1JBM - chains E and F of the 7 polymer chains in the assembly; structure by X-ray diffraction, 1.85 A resolution.

Chain E (and F):
Protein: Putative snrnp sm-like protein
Source organism: Methanothermobacter thermautotrophicus
Notes: fragment: full-length Sm protein; chain F of this document is another copy of the same molecule, construct and numbering; everything in this record applies to it too
Reference sequence: O26745 (RUXX_METTH); numbering as in UniProt (aligned over 1-81)
Amino-acid sequence (86 residues; each row starts with the number of its first residue):
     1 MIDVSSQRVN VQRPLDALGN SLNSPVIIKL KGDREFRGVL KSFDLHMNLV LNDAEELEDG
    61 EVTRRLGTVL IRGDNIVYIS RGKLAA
Disordered / not traced: 1-8, 84-86 (chain F: 1-10, 84-86)
Sequence notes: conflict Arg81 (Pro in O26745); insertion (82-86)

Chain E / chain F interface:
Residue-residue contacts (46):
  Val9(E) - Ser42(F)
  Asn10(E) - Ser42(F)  hydrogen bond (backbone-side chain)
  Val11(E) - Leu22(F)  hydrophobic
  Val11(E) - Lys41(F)
  Val11(E) - Ser42(F)  hydrogen bond (backbone-side chain)
  Val11(E) - Phe43(F)  hydrogen bond (backbone-backbone)
  Gln12(E) - Ser42(F)
  Gln12(E) - Phe43(F)
  Arg13(E) - Ser42(F)  hydrogen bond (backbone-side chain)
  Pro14(E) - Ser42(F)
  Pro14(E) - Phe43(F)
  Pro14(E) - Asp44(F)
  Pro14(E) - Asn48(F)
  Pro14(E) - Val50(F)
  Pro14(E) - Leu70(F)
  Ala17(E) - Val50(F)  hydrophobic
  Leu18(E) - Leu70(F)  hydrophobic
  Ile27(E) - Arg64(F)
  Lys31(E) - Asp74(F)  salt bridge
  Lys31(E) - Asn75(F)
  Asp33(E) - Arg34(F)  salt bridge
  Glu35(E) - Arg64(F)  salt bridge
  Arg37(E) - Arg64(F)
  Met47(E) - Leu70(F)  hydrophobic
  Met47(E) - Arg72(F)
  Gly73(E) - Arg72(F)  hydrogen bond (backbone-side chain)
  Asp74(E) - Arg72(F)  salt bridge
  Ile76(E) - Arg72(F)  hydrogen bond (backbone-side chain)
  Ile76(E) - Asn75(F)  hydrogen bond (backbone-side chain)
  Val77(E) - Ile71(F)
  Val77(E) - Arg72(F)  hydrogen bond (backbone-backbone)
  Val77(E) - Asn75(F)
  Tyr78(E) - Phe36(F)  hydrophobic
  Tyr78(E) - Glu56(F)  hydrogen bond
  Tyr78(E) - Arg64(F)  hydrogen bond
  Tyr78(E) - Leu66(F)
  Tyr78(E) - Val69(F)  hydrophobic
  Tyr78(E) - Leu70(F)
  Ile79(E) - Val69(F)
  Ile79(E) - Leu70(F)  hydrogen bond (backbone-backbone)
  Ser80(E) - Leu66(F)  hydrogen bond (side chain-backbone)
  Ser80(E) - Thr68(F)
  Arg81(E) - Thr68(F)  hydrogen bond (backbone-backbone)
  Gly82(E) - Leu66(F)
  Lys83(E) - Arg65(F)
  Lys83(E) - Gly67(F)
Interface residues without a listed pair, chain E (27 interface residues in all): Leu15, Lys29, Asn75
Interface residues without a listed pair, chain F (23 interface residues in all): Leu30, Leu49

Summary:
The interface between chain E and chain F involves 27 residues on one side and 23 on the other; the contacts
include 13 hydrogen bonds and 4 salt bridges. Among the polar pairs are Lys31(E)-Asp74(F), Asp33(E)-Arg34(F)
and Glu35(E)-Arg64(F).
Chain E and chain F are both Putative snrnp sm-like protein (Methanothermobacter thermautotrophicus); the
structure, Heptameric crystal structure of Mth649, an Sm-like archaeal protein from Methanobacterium
thermautotrophicum, was determined by X-ray diffraction (same publication as 1LNX, 1LOJ and 1JRI).
